6HWF - chains S and T of the 28 polymer chains in the assembly; structure by X-ray diffraction, 2.50 A resolution.

Chain S:
Protein: Proteasome subunit alpha type-6
Source organism: Saccharomyces cerevisiae (strain ATCC 204508 / S288c)
Notes: EC 3.4.25.1
UniProt: P40302 (PSA6_YEAST); residues 0-233 here correspond to UniProt positions 1-234 (UniProt number = residue number + 1)
Amino-acid sequence (234 residues; each row starts with the number of its first residue; numbering starts at 0):
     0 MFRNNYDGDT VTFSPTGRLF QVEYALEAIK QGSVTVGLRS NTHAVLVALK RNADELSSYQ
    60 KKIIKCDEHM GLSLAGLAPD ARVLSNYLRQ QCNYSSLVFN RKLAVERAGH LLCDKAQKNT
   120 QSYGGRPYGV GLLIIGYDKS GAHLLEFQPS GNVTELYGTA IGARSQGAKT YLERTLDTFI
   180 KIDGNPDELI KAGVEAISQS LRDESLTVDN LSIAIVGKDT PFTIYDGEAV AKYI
Unresolved in the structure: 0-2
UniProt features mapped onto this chain:
  - modified residue: Ser13 (Phosphoserine)
  - cross-link: Lys190 (Glycyl lysine isopeptide (Lys-Gly) (interchain with G-Cter in ubiquitin))

Chain T:
Protein: Probable proteasome subunit alpha type-7
Source organism: Saccharomyces cerevisiae (strain ATCC 204508 / S288c)
Notes: EC 3.4.25.1
UniProt: P21242 (PSA7_YEAST); residues -3 to 284 here correspond to UniProt positions 1-288 (UniProt number = residue number + 4)
Amino-acid sequence (288 residues; row label = number of the first residue in the row; numbers below 1 keep their minus sign (Met-3 is residue -3)):
    -3 MTSIGTGYDL SNSVFSPDGR NFQVEYAVKA VENGTTSIGI KCNDGVVFAV EKLITSKLLV
    57 PQKNVKIQVV DRHIGCVYSG LIPDGRHLVN RGREEAASFK KLYKTPIPIP AFADRLGQYV
   117 QAHTLYNSVR PFGVSTIFGG VDKNGAHLYM LEPSGSYWGY KGAATGKGRQ SAKAELEKLV
   177 DHHPEGLSAR EAVKQAAKII YLAHEDNKEK DFELEISWCS LSETNGLHKF VKGDLLQEAI
   237 DFAQKEINGD DDEDEDDSDN VMSSDDENAP VATNANATTD QEGDIHLE
Unresolved in the structure: -3 to 1, 245-284
UniProt features mapped onto this chain:
  - modified residue: Thr-2 (N-acetylthreonine)

Chain S / chain T interface:
Pairs across the interface - 64 pairs, chain S then chain T:
  Asn4(S) with Leu6(T)
  Tyr5(S) with Asp5(T), hydrogen bond; Leu6(T), hydrophobic
  Thr9(S) with Arg126(T)
  Val10(S) with Gln19(T); Asn123(T); Ser124(T); Val125(T); Arg126(T)
  Thr11(S) with Leu6(T); Gln19(T)
  Phe12(S) with Gln19(T); Tyr22(T); Ala23(T), hydrophobic; Arg126(T); Pro127(T)
  Ser13(S) with Tyr22(T)
  Pro14(S) with Tyr22(T), hydrophobic; Lys25(T)
  Thr15(S) with Lys25(T)
  Gly16(S) with Tyr22(T); Lys25(T); Ala26(T)
  Leu18(S) with Leu77(T), hydrophobic; Arg126(T)
  Glu105(S) with Lys59(T)
  His109(S) with Arg82(T)
  Cys112(S) with Arg82(T)
  Asp113(S) with Arg82(T), salt bridge; Asn86(T)
  Gln116(S) with Pro79(T); Asp80(T); His83(T), hydrogen bond
  Thr119(S) with Arg126(T), hydrogen bond (backbone-side chain)
  Gln120(S) with His119(T); Val125(T); Arg126(T), hydrogen bond (backbone-backbone); Pro127(T); Phe128(T)
  Ser121(S) with Ser124(T)
  Tyr122(S) with Ser124(T), hydrogen bond (backbone-backbone)
  Ser149(S) with Pro79(T)
  Gly150(S) with Pro79(T)
  Asn151(S) with Ile78(T); Pro79(T)
  Thr153(S) with Leu55(T); Asn60(T)
  Glu154(S) with Leu55(T); Val56(T), hydrogen bond (backbone-backbone); Lys59(T); Asn60(T), hydrogen bond (backbone-side chain)
  Leu155(S) with Leu54(T); Leu55(T), hydrophobic; Val56(T)
  Tyr156(S) with Leu54(T), hydrogen bond (backbone-backbone); Leu55(T); Val56(T); Pro57(T)
  Gly157(S) with Leu54(T)
  Lys168(S) with Leu54(T)
  Leu171(S) with Leu54(T)
  Glu172(S) with Ser52(T), hydrogen bond; Lys53(T)
  Leu175(S) with Lys53(T)
Interface residues without a listed pair, chain S (36 interface residues in all): Arg38, Lys117, Val152, Phe178
Interface residues without a listed pair, chain T (30 interface residues in all): Gly129

In short:
36 residues of chain S face 30 of chain T across their interface, with 9 hydrogen bonds and 1 salt bridge.
Among the polar pairs are Asp113(S)-Arg82(T), Tyr5(S)-Asp5(T) and Gln116(S)-His83(T).
Chain S is Proteasome subunit alpha type-6 and chain T is Probable proteasome subunit alpha type-7, both from
Saccharomyces cerevisiae (strain ATCC 204508 / S288c); the structure, Yeast 20S proteasome beta2-G45A mutant
in complex with ONX 0914, was determined by X-ray diffraction (same publication as 6HTB, 6HTC, 6HTD, 6HTP,
6HTR, 6HUB and 30 further entries).
